PDB entry 8H7B | X-ray diffraction, 1.46 A resolution | chain A

[Chain A]
Molecule: Induced myeloid leukemia cell differentiation protein Mcl-1
Source organism: Homo sapiens
UniProt: Q07820 (MCL1_HUMAN); numbering as in UniProt (aligned over 172-322)
Amino-acid sequence (152 residues; numbered 171 to 322; the number before each row is that of its first residue):
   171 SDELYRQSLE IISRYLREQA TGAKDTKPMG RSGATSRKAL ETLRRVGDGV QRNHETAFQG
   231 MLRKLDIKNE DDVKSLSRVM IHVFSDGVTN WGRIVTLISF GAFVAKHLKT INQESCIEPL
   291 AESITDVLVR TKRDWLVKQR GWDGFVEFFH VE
Not modelled in the structure: 202, 322
Construct notes: expression tag (171)
UniProt features mapped onto this chain:
  - motif: Ala-209 to Asn-223 (BH3), His-252 to Ala-272 (BH1), Asp-304 to Phe-319 (BH2)
  - cross-link (Glycyl lysine isopeptide (Lys-Gly)): Lys-194 (interchain with G-Cter in ubiquitin), Lys-197 (interchain with G-Cter in ubiquitin)
Covalent attachments: compound QHR linked to Lys-234
Small-molecule neighbours: QHR (7-[3-(isoquinolin-7-yloxymethyl)-1,5-dimethyl-pyrazol-4-yl]-3-(3-naphthalen-1-yloxypropyl)-1H-indole-2-carboxylic acid): His-224, Ala-227, Phe-228, Met-231, Leu-235, Leu-246, Val-249, Met-250, Val-253, Phe-254, Arg-263, Thr-266, Leu-267, Phe-270, Gly-271, Leu-290, Ile-294

[Overview]
Compound QHR is covalently linked to Lys-234.
Chain A is Induced myeloid leukemia cell differentiation protein Mcl-1 (Homo sapiens); the structure, The
crystal structure of human mcl1 kinase domain in complex with MCL1-M-EBA, was determined by X-ray diffraction
(same publication as 8H7H and 8H7F).
